Entry 3FAI (X-ray diffraction, 1.70 A resolution); this record covers chain A.

== Chain A ==
Protein: Beta-lactamase
From: Aeromonas hydrophila
Notes: EC 3.5.2.6
UniProt: P26918 (BLAB_AERHY); the author numbering skips numbers that UniProt does not, so the offset changes along the chain: 41-60 = UniProt 28-47; 67-100 = UniProt 48-81; 102-106 = UniProt 82-86; 108-131 = UniProt 87-110; 5 more segments
Amino-acid sequence (227 residues; each row starts with the number of its first residue; note: 40 numbers in that range are skipped by the numbering (no residue carries them; nothing is unmodelled there)):
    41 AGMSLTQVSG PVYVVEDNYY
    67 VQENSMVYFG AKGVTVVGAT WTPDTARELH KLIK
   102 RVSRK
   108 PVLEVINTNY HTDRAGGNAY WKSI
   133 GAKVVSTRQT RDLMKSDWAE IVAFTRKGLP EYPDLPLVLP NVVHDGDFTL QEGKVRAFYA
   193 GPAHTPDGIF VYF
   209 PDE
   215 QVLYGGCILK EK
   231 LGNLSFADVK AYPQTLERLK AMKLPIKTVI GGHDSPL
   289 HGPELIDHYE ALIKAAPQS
Sequence notes: engineered mutation Gly-220 (Asn192 in P26918)
Ion coordination: Zn2+ site 1: His-118, His-196; Zn2+ site 2: Asp-120, Cys-221, His-263 (together with sulfate ion); Zn2+ site 3 near His-289 (its only coordinating residue here)
What the authors report for this chain:
  - Zn2+ coordination: His-118, Asp-120, His-196, Cys-221, His-263
  - conformationally variable residues (loop rearrangement, side-chain flip): His-196, Gly-232 to Asn-233
  - contacts within the chain: Asn-233/Ser-235 (hydrogen bond)
  - mutagenesis - N220G: increased stability
  - mutagenesis - N220G (Kd 86 uM): decreased binding to Zn2+ (citing earlier work)
  - mutagenesis - N220G: unchanged catalytic activity (citing earlier work)
  - catalytic residues: His-118, His-196 (citing earlier work)
  - mutagenesis - H118A, H196A: decreased catalytic activity (citing earlier work)
  - mutagenesis - N233A: decreased catalytic activity on imipenem
  - mutagenesis - N233A: increased catalytic activity on cephalosporins
  - mutagenesis - N233A (11 +/- 2 uM): increased binding to the second zinc ion

== In short ==
The Zn2+ site 2 is built by Asp-120, Cys-221 and His-263. His-118 and His-196 form the Zn2+ site 1. From the
paper: catalytic residues His-118 and His-196; H118A and H196A reduce catalytic activity; 4 substitutions were
tested in all.
Chain A is Beta-lactamase (Aeromonas hydrophila); the structure, The Di Zinc Carbapenemase CphA N220G mutant,
was determined by X-ray diffraction together with 3F9O from the same study.
